4HRC - chains S and T of the 28 polymer chains in the assembly; structure by X-ray diffraction, 2.80 A resolution.

[Chain S]
Protein: Proteasome component PRE5
From: Saccharomyces cerevisiae
Notes: EC 3.4.25.1
UniProtKB: P40302 (PSA1_YEAST); residues 1-233 here correspond to UniProt positions 2-234 (UniProt number = residue number + 1)
Sequence (233 residues; numbered 1 to 233; the number before each row is that of its first residue):
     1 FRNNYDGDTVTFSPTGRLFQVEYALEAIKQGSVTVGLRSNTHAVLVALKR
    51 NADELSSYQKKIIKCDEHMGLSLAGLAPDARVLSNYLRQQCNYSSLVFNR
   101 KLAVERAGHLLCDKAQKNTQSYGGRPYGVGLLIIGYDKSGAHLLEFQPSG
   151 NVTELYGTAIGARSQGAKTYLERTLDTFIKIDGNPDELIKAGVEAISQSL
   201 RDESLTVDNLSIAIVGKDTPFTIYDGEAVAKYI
UniProt features mapped onto this chain:
  - modified residue: S13 (Phosphoserine)
  - cross-link: K190 (Glycyl lysine isopeptide (Lys-Gly) (interchain with G-Cter in ubiquitin))

[Chain T]
Protein: Proteasome component C1
From: Saccharomyces cerevisiae
Notes: EC 3.4.25.1
UniProtKB: P21242 (PSA3_YEAST); residues 1-244 here correspond to UniProt positions 5-248 (UniProt number = residue number + 4)
Sequence (244 residues; row label = number of the first residue in the row):
     1 GTGYDLSNSVFSPDGRNFQVEYAVKAVENGTTSIGIKCNDGVVFAVEKLI
    51 TSKLLVPQKNVKIQVVDRHIGCVYSGLIPDGRHLVNRGREEAASFKKLYK
   101 TPIPIPAFADRLGQYVQAHTLYNSVRPFGVSTIFGGVDKNGAHLYMLEPS
   151 GSYWGYKGAATGKGRQSAKAELEKLVDHHPEGLSAREAVKQAAKIIYLAH
   201 EDNKEKDFELEISWCSLSETNGLHKFVKGDLLQEAIDFAQKEIN

[How chain S and chain T interact]
Contacting residue pairs (63):
  N4(S) with L6(T)
  Y5(S) with D5(T), hydrogen bond; L6(T), hydrophobic; Y22(T)
  V10(S) with Q19(T); N123(T); V125(T); R126(T)
  T11(S) with L6(T); Q19(T)
  F12(S) with Q19(T), hydrogen bond (backbone-side chain); Y22(T); A23(T), hydrophobic; R126(T); P127(T)
  S13(S) with Y22(T)
  P14(S) with Y22(T), hydrophobic; K25(T)
  T15(S) with K25(T)
  G16(S) with Y22(T); K25(T); A26(T)
  L18(S) with R126(T)
  R38(S) with V56(T)
  E105(S) with K59(T)
  H109(S) with R82(T)
  C112(S) with R82(T)
  D113(S) with R82(T), salt bridge; N86(T)
  Q116(S) with P79(T); D80(T); H83(T), hydrogen bond
  T119(S) with R126(T), hydrogen bond (backbone-side chain)
  Q120(S) with H83(T); H119(T); V125(T); R126(T), hydrogen bond (backbone-backbone); F128(T)
  S121(S) with S124(T)
  Y122(S) with S124(T), hydrogen bond (backbone-backbone)
  H142(S) with K59(T)
  S149(S) with P79(T)
  G150(S) with P79(T)
  N151(S) with I78(T); P79(T)
  T153(S) with N60(T)
  E154(S) with V56(T); K59(T); N60(T), hydrogen bond (backbone-side chain)
  L155(S) with L54(T); L55(T); V56(T)
  Y156(S) with K53(T); L54(T), hydrogen bond (backbone-backbone); L55(T); V56(T); P57(T)
  G157(S) with L54(T)
  L171(S) with L54(T)
  E172(S) with S52(T), hydrogen bond; K53(T), hydrogen bond (side chain-backbone)
  L175(S) with K53(T); L54(T), hydrophobic
Also at the interface, not in a pair above, chain S (36 interface residues in all): T9, V152, K168, F178
Also at the interface, not in a pair above, chain T (31 interface residues in all): T51, L77, G129

[Summary]
The interface between chain S and chain T involves 36 residues on one side and 31 on the other; the contacts
include 10 hydrogen bonds and 1 salt bridge. Among the polar pairs are D113(S)-R82(T), Y5(S)-D5(T) and
F12(S)-Q19(T).
Here chain S is Proteasome component PRE5 and chain T is Proteasome component C1, both from Saccharomyces
cerevisiae. Entry 4HRC (Crystal structure of yeast 20S proteasome in complex with epoxyketone carmaphycin
analogue 3) was determined by X-ray diffraction together with 4LTC, 4HNP and 4HRD from the same study.
